Entry 6RD9 (electron microscopy, 3.00 A resolution); this record covers chains H and I of the 31 polymer chains in the assembly.

== Chain H (and I) ==
Name: Mitochondrial ATP synthase subunit c
Organism: Polytomella sp. Pringsheim 198.80
Notes: chain I of this document is another copy of the same molecule, construct and numbering; everything in this record applies to it too
Reference sequence: D7P7X5 (D7P7X5_9CHLO); residue numbers follow UniProt; this construct covers 1-127
Chain sequence (127 residues; row label = number of the first residue in the row):
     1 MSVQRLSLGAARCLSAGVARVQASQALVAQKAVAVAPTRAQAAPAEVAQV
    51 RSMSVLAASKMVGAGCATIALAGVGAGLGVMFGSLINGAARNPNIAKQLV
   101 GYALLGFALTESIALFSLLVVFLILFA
Unresolved in the structure: 1-53

== Chain H / chain I interface ==
Residue-residue contacts (82; chain H residue first):
  Ser54(H) with Leu56(I)
  Ala57(H) with Leu56(I), hydrophobic
  Ala58(H) with Val55(I), hydrophobic; Leu56(I), hydrophobic; Ser59(I), hydrogen bond (backbone-side chain)
  Met61(H) with Ser59(I); Gly63(I); Ile124(I), hydrophobic; Ala127(I)
  Val62(H) with Ser59(I); Val62(I), hydrophobic; Gly63(I)
  Ala64(H) with Ile124(I)
  Gly65(H) with Gly63(I); Cys66(I); Ala67(I); Ile124(I)
  Cys66(H) with Cys66(I)
  Thr68(H) with Ala67(I); Ala70(I)
  Ile69(H) with Cys66(I); Ala67(I); Ile69(I), hydrophobic
  Leu71(H) with Ala70(I); Val74(I); Ile113(I); Phe116(I), hydrophobic; Ser117(I)
  Ala72(H) with Ile69(I); Ala70(I); Gly73(I); Val74(I)
  Val74(H) with Ile113(I), hydrophobic
  Gly75(H) with Gly73(I); Gly77(I); Thr110(I); Ile113(I)
  Ala76(H) with Gly73(I), hydrogen bond (backbone-backbone); Gly77(I)
  Leu78(H) with Leu109(I); Thr110(I); Ile113(I), hydrophobic
  Gly79(H) with Gly77(I); Val80(I); Met81(I)
  Val80(H) with Val80(I)
  Phe82(H) with Met81(I); Gly106(I); Leu109(I), hydrophobic; Thr110(I)
  Gly83(H) with Met81(I); Ser84(I)
  Leu85(H) with Tyr102(I), hydrophobic
  Ile86(H) with Ser84(I); Leu85(I), hydrophobic; Leu99(I); Tyr102(I), hydrophobic; Ala103(I)
  Asn87(H) with Ser84(I); Asn87(I); Gly88(I), hydrogen bond (side chain-backbone)
  Ala89(H) with Tyr102(I), hydrophobic
  Ala90(H) with Gly88(I); Asn92(I), hydrogen bond (backbone-side chain); Leu99(I), hydrophobic
  Arg91(H) with Arg91(I)
  Pro93(H) with Ile95(I), hydrophobic
  Ala96(H) with Gln98(I); Tyr102(I), hydrogen bond (backbone-side chain)
  Lys97(H) with Gln98(I); Tyr102(I), hydrogen bond
  Val100(H) with Tyr102(I), hydrophobic; Leu105(I), hydrophobic
  Leu104(H) with Leu109(I), hydrophobic
  Phe107(H) with Leu109(I)
  Glu111(H) with Ile113(I); Phe116(I)
  Ala114(H) with Ile113(I), hydrophobic
  Leu118(H) with Phe116(I), hydrophobic
  Val121(H) with Val120(I), hydrophobic
  Phe122(H) with Leu123(I), hydrophobic
  Leu125(H) with Leu123(I), hydrophobic
Other interface residues (no listed pair), chain H (40 interface residues in all): Val55, Phe126
Other interface residues (no listed pair), chain I (38 interface residues in all): Lys60, Ser112

== Summary ==
The interface between chain H and chain I involves 40 residues on one side and 38 on the other, with 6
hydrogen bonds. Polar pairs include Ala58(H)-Ser59(I), Asn87(H)-Gly88(I) and Ala90(H)-Asn92(I).
Chain H and chain I are both Mitochondrial ATP synthase subunit c (Polytomella sp. Pringsheim 198.80); the
structure, CryoEM structure of Polytomella F-ATP synthase, Primary rotary state 1, composite map, was
determined by electron microscopy, deposited together with 6RD4, 6RD5, 6RD6, 6RD7, 6RD8, 6RDA and 46 further
entries.
